Entry 9MQW (X-ray diffraction, 2.29 A resolution); this record covers chain A.

# Chain A
Molecule: Neuraminidase
Source organism: Influenza A virus
Notes: EC 3.2.1.18
UniProt: A0A5B8WQ58 (A0A5B8WQ58_9INFA); residue numbers follow UniProt; this construct covers 82-469
Sequence (395 residues; numbered 75 to 469; the number before each row is that of its first residue):
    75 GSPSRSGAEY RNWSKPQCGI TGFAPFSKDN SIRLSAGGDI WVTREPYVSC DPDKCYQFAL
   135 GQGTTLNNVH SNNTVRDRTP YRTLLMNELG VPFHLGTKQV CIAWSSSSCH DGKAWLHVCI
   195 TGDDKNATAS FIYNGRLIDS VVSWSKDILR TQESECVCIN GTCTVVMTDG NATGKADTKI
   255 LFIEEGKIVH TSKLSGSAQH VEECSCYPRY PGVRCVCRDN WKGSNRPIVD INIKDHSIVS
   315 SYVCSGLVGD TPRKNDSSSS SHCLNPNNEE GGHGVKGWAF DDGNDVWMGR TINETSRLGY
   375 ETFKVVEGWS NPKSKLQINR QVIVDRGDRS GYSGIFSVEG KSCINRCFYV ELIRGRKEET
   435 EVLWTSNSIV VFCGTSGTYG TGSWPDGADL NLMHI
Disordered / not traced: 75-81, 469
Disulfide bonds: Cys92-Cys417, Cys124-Cys129, Cys175-Cys193, Cys183-Cys230, Cys232-Cys237, Cys278-Cys291, Cys280-Cys289, Cys318-Cys337, Cys421-Cys447
Covalently attached groups: N-acetylglucosamine (NAG) linked to Asn146, Asn234, Asn245, Asn329, Asn367; glycan linked to Asn200
Construct notes: expression tag (75-81); conflict Ile212 (Val in A0A5B8WQ58), Asn329 (Ser in A0A5B8WQ58)
Metal / ion sites: Ca2+: Asp293, Gly297, Asp324, His347
What the authors report for this chain:
  - post-translational modification sites: Asn146, Asn200, Asn234, Asn245, Asn367

# Summary
Covalently linked N-acetylglucosamine: at Asn146, Asn200, Asn234, Asn245, Asn329 and Asn367. Asp293, Gly297,
Asp324 and His347 coordinate Ca2+. From the paper: modification sites Asn146, Asn200 and Asn234 among others.
Chain A is Neuraminidase (Influenza A virus); the structure, Crystal structure of influenza virus N2
neuraminidase from A/Singapore/INFIMH-16-0019/2016 (H3N2), was determined by X-ray diffraction.
